PDB entry 8YVY | electron microscopy, 3.02 A resolution | chains G and J of the 16 polymer chains in the assembly

== Chain G ==
Protein: Spike glycoprotein E1
From: Semliki Forest virus 4
Reference sequence: A0A0E3T652 (A0A0E3T652_SFV); residues 1-438 here correspond to UniProt positions 816-1253 (UniProt number = residue number + 815)
Sequence (438 residues; numbered 1 to 438; the number before each row is that of its first residue):
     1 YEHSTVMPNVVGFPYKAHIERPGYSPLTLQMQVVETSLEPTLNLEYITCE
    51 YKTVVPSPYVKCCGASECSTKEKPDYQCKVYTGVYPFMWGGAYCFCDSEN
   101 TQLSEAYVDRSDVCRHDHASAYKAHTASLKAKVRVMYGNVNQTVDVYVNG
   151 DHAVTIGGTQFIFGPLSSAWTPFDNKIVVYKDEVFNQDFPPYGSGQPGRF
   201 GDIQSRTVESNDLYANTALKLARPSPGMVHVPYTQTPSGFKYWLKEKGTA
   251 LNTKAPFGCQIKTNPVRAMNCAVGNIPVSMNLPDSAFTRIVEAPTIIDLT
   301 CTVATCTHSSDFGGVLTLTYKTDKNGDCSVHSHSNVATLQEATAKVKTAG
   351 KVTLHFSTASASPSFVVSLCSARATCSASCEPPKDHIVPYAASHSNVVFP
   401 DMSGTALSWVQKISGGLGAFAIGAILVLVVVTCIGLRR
Disulfides: C49-C114, C62-C94, C63-C96, C259-C271, C301-C376, C306-C380, C328-C370
Covalent attachments: N-acetylglucosamine (NAG) linked to N141

== Chain J ==
Protein: Spike glycoprotein E2
From: Semliki Forest virus 4
Reference sequence: A0A0E3T652 (A0A0E3T652_SFV); residues 5-422 here correspond to UniProt positions 338-755 (UniProt number = residue number + 333)
Sequence (418 residues; each row starts with the number of its first residue):
     5 HFNVYKATRPYIAYCADCGAGHSCHSPVAIEAVRSEATDGMLKIQFSAQI
    55 GIDKSDNHDYTKIRYADGHAIENAVRSSLKVATSGDCFVHGTMGHFILAK
   105 CPPGEFLQVSIQDTRNAVRACRIQYHHDPQPVGREKFTIRPHYGKEIPCT
   155 TYQQTTAKTVEEIDMHMPPDTPDRTLLSQQSGNVKITVGGKKVKYNCTCG
   205 TGNVGTTNSDMTINTCLIEQCHVSVTDHKKWQFNSPFVPRADEPARKGKV
   255 HIPFPLDNITCRVPMAREPTVIHGKREVTLHLHPDHPTLFSYRTLGEDPQ
   305 YHEEWVTAAVERTIPVPVDGMEYHWGNNDPVRLWSQLTTEGKPHGWPHQI
   355 VQYYYGLYPAATVSAVVGMSLLALISIFASCYMLVAARSKCLTPYALTPG
   405 AAVPWTLGILCCAPRAHA
Disulfides: C19-C125, C91-C105, C201-C225, C203-C220
Covalent attachments: N-acetylglucosamine (NAG) linked to N200, N262

== Interface between chain G and chain J ==
Contacting residue pairs - 98 pairs, chain G then chain J:
  P56(G) - N238(J)
  S57(G) - H170(J)  hydrogen bond
  S57(G) - N238(J)  hydrogen bond (backbone-side chain)
  S57(G) - S239(J)  hydrogen bond (side chain-backbone)
  S57(G) - V242(J)  hydrogen bond (side chain-backbone)
  S57(G) - R244(J)  hydrogen bond (backbone-side chain)
  P58(G) - P240(J)
  P58(G) - V242(J)
  P58(G) - P243(J)
  P58(G) - R244(J)  hydrogen bond (backbone-backbone)
  Y59(G) - A245(J)
  Y59(G) - E247(J)
  M88(G) - P176(J)
  W89(G) - I16(J)
  W89(G) - G72(J)
  W89(G) - H73(J)
  W89(G) - T175(J)
  G90(G) - P176(J)
  G90(G) - D177(J)
  G90(G) - R178(J)
  Y93(G) - P176(J)
  Y93(G) - P243(J)
  F95(G) - E223(J)
  F95(G) - Q224(J)
  F95(G) - H226(J)
  V113(G) - E40(J)
  V113(G) - L260(J)  hydrophobic
  M228(G) - Y18(J)
  V229(G) - P240(J)
  V229(G) - F241(J)
  V229(G) - P243(J)  hydrophobic
  H230(G) - P240(J)
  H230(G) - F241(J)
  T249(G) - Y305(J)
  T253(G) - R297(J)
  T253(G) - Y305(J)
  T253(G) - E307(J)
  K254(G) - P303(J)
  K254(G) - Y305(J)
  A255(G) - R297(J)  hydrogen bond (backbone-side chain)
  P256(G) - G300(J)
  P256(G) - E301(J)
  F257(G) - G300(J)  hydrogen bond (backbone-backbone)
  F257(G) - E301(J)
  G258(G) - R297(J)
  G258(G) - L299(J)
  G258(G) - R336(J)  hydrogen bond (backbone-side chain)
  C259(G) - R297(J)
  Q260(G) - R336(J)
  H308(G) - L341(J)
  H308(G) - Y357(J)  hydrogen bond
  S309(G) - Q340(J)
  S310(G) - Q340(J)
  A359(G) - L341(J)
  A361(G) - H348(J)
  A361(G) - Y357(J)
  S362(G) - H348(J)
  S379(G) - H348(J)  hydrogen bond
  C380(G) - H348(J)
  E381(G) - P347(J)
  E381(G) - H348(J)
  P382(G) - P347(J)
  P383(G) - L341(J)
  P383(G) - T342(J)  hydrogen bond (backbone-side chain)
  D385(G) - Q340(J)
  H386(G) - G278(J)  hydrogen bond (side chain-backbone)
  H386(G) - K279(J)
  H386(G) - S339(J)
  H386(G) - Q340(J)  hydrogen bond (backbone-backbone)
  H386(G) - T342(J)
  I387(G) - H277(J)
  I387(G) - G278(J)
  I387(G) - E281(J)
  I387(G) - V282(J)  hydrophobic
  I387(G) - L337(J)  hydrophobic
  I387(G) - W338(J)
  V388(G) - W338(J)  hydrogen bond (backbone-backbone)
  V388(G) - Q340(J)
  P389(G) - W338(J)
  Y390(G) - W338(J)
  A391(G) - W338(J)
  N396(G) - V322(J)
  V398(G) - Y362(J)
  P400(G) - Y358(J)
  T405(G) - H348(J)  hydrogen bond
  A406(G) - I354(J)  hydrophobic
  W409(G) - P351(J)  hydrophobic
  F420(G) - S384(J)
  A421(G) - S384(J)
  A424(G) - M387(J)
  A424(G) - L388(J)  hydrophobic
  I425(G) - M387(J)
  L428(G) - M387(J)  hydrophobic
  L428(G) - A391(J)  hydrophobic
  V431(G) - A391(J)
  V431(G) - C395(J)  hydrophobic
  T432(G) - K394(J)
  R438(G) - P398(J)
Also at the interface, not in a pair above, chain G (68 interface residues in all): V55, V60, G91, A92, L103, E105, D112, H116, V231, A250, N252, K384, V410, L417
Also at the interface, not in a pair above, chain J (64 interface residues in all): H29, E165, F237, D246, M373, A377, S380

== Overview ==
68 residues of chain G face 64 of chain J across their interface; the contacts include 16 hydrogen bonds.
Polar contacts include S57(G)-H170(J), S57(G)-N238(J) and S57(G)-S239(J). N-acetylglucosamine is covalently
linked to N141(G). Covalently linked N-acetylglucosamine: at N200(J) and N262(J).
Chain G is Spike glycoprotein E1 and chain J is Spike glycoprotein E2, both from Semliki Forest virus 4; the
structure, Semliki Forest virus virion, was determined by electron microscopy, deposited together with 8YVZ,
8YW1 and 8YW2.
